Entry 6Z6F (electron microscopy, 3.11 A resolution); this record covers chains B and C of the 4 polymer chains in the assembly.

== Chain B ==
Name: Histone deacetylase HDA1
Source organism: Saccharomyces cerevisiae (strain ATCC 204508 / S288c)
Notes: EC 3.5.1.98
Reference sequence: P53973 (HDA1_YEAST); numbering as in UniProt (aligned over 29-700)
Sequence (672 residues; numbered 29 to 700; the number before each row is that of its first residue):
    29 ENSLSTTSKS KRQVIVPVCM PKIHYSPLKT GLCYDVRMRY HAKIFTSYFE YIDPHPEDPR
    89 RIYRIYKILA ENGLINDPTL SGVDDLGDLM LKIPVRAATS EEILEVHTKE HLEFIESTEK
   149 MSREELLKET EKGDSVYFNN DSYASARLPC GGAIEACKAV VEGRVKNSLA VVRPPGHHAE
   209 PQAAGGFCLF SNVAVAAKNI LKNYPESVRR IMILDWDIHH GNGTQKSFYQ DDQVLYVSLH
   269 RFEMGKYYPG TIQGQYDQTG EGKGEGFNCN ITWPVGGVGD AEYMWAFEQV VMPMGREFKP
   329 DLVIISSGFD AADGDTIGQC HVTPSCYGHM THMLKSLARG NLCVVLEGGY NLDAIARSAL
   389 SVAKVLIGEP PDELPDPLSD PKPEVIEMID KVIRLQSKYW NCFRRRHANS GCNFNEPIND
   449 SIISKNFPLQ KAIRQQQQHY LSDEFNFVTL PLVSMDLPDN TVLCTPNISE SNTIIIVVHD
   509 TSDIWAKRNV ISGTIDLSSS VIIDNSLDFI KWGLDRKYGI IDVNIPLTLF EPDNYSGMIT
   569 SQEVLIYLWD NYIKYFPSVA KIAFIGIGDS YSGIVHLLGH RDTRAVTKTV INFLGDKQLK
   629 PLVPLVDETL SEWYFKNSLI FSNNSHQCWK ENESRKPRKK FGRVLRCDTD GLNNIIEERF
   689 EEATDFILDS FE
Not modelled in the structure: 657-666, 679
Bound ions: Zn2+: D245, H247, D338
Swiss-Prot annotation at these positions:
  - active site: H206

== Chain C ==
Name: HDA1 complex subunit 2
Source organism: Saccharomyces cerevisiae (strain ATCC 204508 / S288c)
Reference sequence: Q06629 (HDA2_YEAST); residues 10-638 here = UniProt positions 10-638
Sequence (629 residues; each row starts with the number of its first residue):
    10 KVYYLPVTLT QFQKDLSEIL ISLHAKSFKA SIIGEPQADA VNKPSGLPAG PETHPYPTLS
    70 QRQLTYIFDS NIRAIANHPS LLVDHYMPRQ LLRMEPTESS IAGSHKFQVL NQLINSICFR
   130 DREGSPNEVI KCAIIAHSIK ELDLLEGLIL GKKFRTKRLS GTSLYNEKHK FPNLPTVDST
   190 INKDGTPNSV SSTSSNSNST SYTGYSKDDY DYSVKRNLKK RKINTDDWLF LATTKHLKHD
   250 QYLLANYDID MIISFDPMLE VELPALQVLR NNANKDIPII KLLVQNSPDH YLLDSEIKNS
   310 SVKSSHLSNN GHVDDSQEYE EIKSSLLYFL QARNAPVNNC EIDYIKLVKC CLEGKDCNNI
   370 LPVLDLITLD EASKDSSDSG FWQPQLTKLQ YSSTELPLWD GPLDIKTYQT ELMHRAVIRL
   430 RDIQDEYAKG TVPLYEKRLN ETQRQNQLDE IKNSVGLTFK KKQEVEKSIN DSEKRLKHAM
   490 TESTKLQNKI NHLLKNRQEL ENFNKLPSNT ISSENHLEEG SALADKLKEY IDKNATLFNK
   550 LKELQQANAE KSKLNDELRS KYQIESSKAA ESAQTLKILQ ESMKSLENEV NGPLTKFSTE
   610 SLKKELERLQ NDFQSLKARN KFLKNYITL
Not modelled in the structure: 43-65, 132-134, 183-210, 309-324, 378-387, 611-618
Disulfides: C359-C366

== How chain B and chain C interact ==
Pairs across the interface (59; chain B residue first):
  I51(B) with N620(C)
  L56(B) with D621(C)
  V64(B) with E450(C); T451(C)
  R65(B) with A582(C)
  R67(B) with Q454(C); N455(C)
  Y68(B) with E450(C), hydrogen bond; Q454(C); Y571(C)
  F77(B) with F468(C), hydrophobic
  Y79(B) with K461(C); V464(C), hydrophobic; G465(C); N564(C)
  I80(B) with G465(C); F468(C), hydrophobic
  R88(B) with D458(C), salt bridge
  Y91(B) with N455(C), hydrogen bond
  T107(B) with L448(C)
  L108(B) with T451(C)
  S109(B) with T451(C)
  G110(B) with R447(C), hydrogen bond (backbone-side chain)
  V111(B) with Y444(C), hydrophobic
  K120(B) with R447(C)
  N167(B) with R568(C)
  D169(B) with R568(C); Y571(C), hydrogen bond
  V189(B) with L625(C); A627(C)
  E190(B) with F622(C); Q623(C); L625(C); K626(C)
  G191(B) with F622(C), hydrogen bond (backbone-backbone); A627(C)
  R192(B) with F622(C); Q623(C)
  K230(B) with F128(C)
  N231(B) with T106(C); E107(C)
  Y232(B) with L625(C), hydrophobic
  P233(B) with G160(C); K161(C)
  E234(B) with L625(C); K630(C); F631(C); N634(C)
  S235(B) with N629(C); K630(C); F631(C)
  R237(B) with G160(C); K162(C); N634(C), hydrogen bond
  R238(B) with K630(C)
  Q261(B) with K162(C)
  D329(B) with N629(C); K630(C)
  R367(B) with R628(C), hydrogen bond (side chain-backbone)
Other interface residues (no listed pair), chain B (42 interface residues in all): P55, D63, F73, Y76, R124, V188, P328, N369
Other interface residues (no listed pair), chain C (40 interface residues in all): P105, N462, K469, S575, A578, K586

== Summary ==
42 residues of chain B face 40 of chain C across their interface, with 7 hydrogen bonds and 1 salt bridge.
Among the polar pairs are R88(B)-D458(C), Y68(B)-E450(C) and Y91(B)-N455(C). Curated annotation (UniProt)
lists active-site residue H206(B) on chain B.
Chain B is Histone deacetylase HDA1 and chain C is HDA1 complex subunit 2, both from Saccharomyces cerevisiae
(strain ATCC 204508 / S288c); the structure, HDAC-PC, was determined by electron microscopy together with
6Z6H, 6Z6O and 6Z6P from the same study.
